PDB entry 2WBD | X-ray diffraction, 2.40 A resolution | chains A and D of the 4 polymer chains in the assembly

Chain A (and D):
Molecule: Fructose-1,6-bisphosphatase 1
Organism: Homo sapiens
Notes: EC 3.1.3.11; chain D of this document is another copy of the same molecule, construct and numbering; everything in this record applies to it too
UniProtKB: P09467 (F16P1_HUMAN); residues 0-337 here correspond to UniProt positions 1-338 (UniProt number = residue number + 1)
Chain sequence (338 residues; numbered 0 to 337; the number before each row is that of its first residue; numbering starts at 0):
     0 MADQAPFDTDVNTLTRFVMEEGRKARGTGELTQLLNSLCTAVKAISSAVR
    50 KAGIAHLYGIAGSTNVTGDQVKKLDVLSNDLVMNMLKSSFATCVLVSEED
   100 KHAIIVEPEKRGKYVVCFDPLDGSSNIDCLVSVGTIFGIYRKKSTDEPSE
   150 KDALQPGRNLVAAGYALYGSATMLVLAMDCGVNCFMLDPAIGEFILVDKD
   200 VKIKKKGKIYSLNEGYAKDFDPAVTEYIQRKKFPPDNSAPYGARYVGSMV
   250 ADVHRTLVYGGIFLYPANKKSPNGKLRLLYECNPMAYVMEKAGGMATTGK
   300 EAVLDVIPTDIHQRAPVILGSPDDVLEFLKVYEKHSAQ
Disordered / not traced: 0-8, 62-69, 337 (chain D: 0-8, 62-71, 337)
Residues lining bound ligands:
  - RO5 (N-[(5-bromo-1,3-thiazol-2-yl)carbamoyl]-3-ethylbenzenesulfonamide), molecule 1: Phe16, Val17, Met18, Glu20, Gly21, Arg22, Ala24, Gly26, Thr27, Gly28, Glu29, Leu30, Thr31, Leu34, Met177
  - RO5, molecule 2: Thr27, Gly28, Thr31, Gln32
Curated features (UniProtKB/Swiss-Prot):
  - binding site (AMP): Val17 to Gly21, Thr27 to Thr31, Lys112, Tyr113, Arg140
  - binding site (Mg(2+)): Asp68, Glu97, Asp118, Leu120, Asp121, Glu280
  - binding site (substrate): Asp121 to Ser124, Asn212 to Tyr215, Arg243 to Met248, Tyr264, Lys274 to Arg276
  - modified residue: Ala1 (N-acetylalanine), Lys150 (N6-succinyllysine), Tyr215 (Phosphotyrosine), Tyr244 (Phosphotyrosine), Tyr264 (Phosphotyrosine)

Interface between chain A and chain D:
Residue-residue contacts (16; chain A residue first):
  Ala43(A) - Ile59(D)  hydrophobic
  His55(A) - Leu76(D)
  Gly58(A) - Asn83(D)  hydrogen bond (backbone-side chain)
  Ile59(A) - Leu80(D)
  Ile59(A) - Asn83(D)  hydrogen bond (backbone-side chain)
  Ile59(A) - Met84(D)  hydrophobic
  Ala60(A) - Asp79(D)
  Ala60(A) - Leu80(D)  hydrophobic
  Gly61(A) - Asn83(D)
  Leu76(A) - Ala60(D)  hydrophobic
  Asp79(A) - Ala60(D)
  Leu80(A) - Ala60(D)  hydrophobic
  Asn83(A) - Gly58(D)  hydrogen bond (side chain-backbone)
  Asn83(A) - Ile59(D)  hydrogen bond (side chain-backbone)
  Asn83(A) - Gly61(D)
  Met84(A) - Ile59(D)  hydrophobic
Interface residues without a listed pair, chain A (12 interface residues in all): Thr39
Interface residues without a listed pair, chain D (12 interface residues in all): Thr39, Ala43, His55

Overview:
The chain A/chain D interface involves 12 residues from each chain; the contacts include 4 hydrogen bonds.
Polar pairs include Gly58(A)-Asn83(D) and Ile59(A)-Asn83(D). Bound to chain A: compound RO5.
Both chains are Fructose-1,6-bisphosphatase 1 (Homo sapiens). Entry 2WBD
(Fructose-1,6-bisphosphatase(d-fructose-1,6-bisphosphate-1- phosphohydrolase) (e.c.3.1.3.11) complexed with an
amp site inhibitor) was determined by X-ray diffraction (same publication as 2WBB).
